8TOP - chains R and W of the 24 polymer chains in the assembly; structure by electron microscopy, 3.52 A resolution.

Chain R:
Name: HIV-1 BG505 DS-SOSIP glycoprotein gp41
Organism: Human immunodeficiency virus 1
UniProtKB: Q2N0S6 (Q2N0S6_9HIV1); residues 512-664 here correspond to UniProt positions 509-661 (UniProt number = residue number - 3)
Sequence (153 residues; row label = number of the first residue in the row):
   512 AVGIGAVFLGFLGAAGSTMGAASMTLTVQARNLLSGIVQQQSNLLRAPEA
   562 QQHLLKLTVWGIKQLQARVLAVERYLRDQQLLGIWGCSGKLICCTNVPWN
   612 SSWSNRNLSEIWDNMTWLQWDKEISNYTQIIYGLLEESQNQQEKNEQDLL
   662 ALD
Disordered / not traced: 512-516, 547-568, 664
Cystine bridges: Cys598-Cys604
Glycans and other covalent adducts: N-acetylglucosamine (NAG) linked to Asn618, Asn637
Sequence notes: conflict Pro559 (Ile556 in Q2N0S6), Cys605 (Thr602 in Q2N0S6)

Chain W:
Name: Heavy chain of antibody GPZ6-b.01
Organism: Macaca mulatta
Notes: antibody fragment or engineered binder
Sequence (237 residues; numbered 1 to 226 plus 11 insertion-coded residues; the number before each row is that of its first residue; a row labelled like 35A-35B holds insertion residues (35A, then the next letters in order)):
     1 QVQLQESGPGLVKPSETLSLTCAVYGSSISGGYFY
35A-35B WH
    36 WIRQAPGKGLEWIGDVYFSGTTGYNPSLKRRVRISADTSKNQFSLNL
82A-82C RSV
    83 TAADTAVYFCARDPRGGG
100A-100F WVPNRF
   101 DVWGAGVLVTVSSASTKGPSVFPLAPSSRSTSESTAALGCLVKDYFPEPV
   151 TVSWNSGSLTSGVHTFPAVLQSSGLYSLSSVVTVPSSSLGTQTYVCNVNH
   201 KPSNTKVDKRVEIKTCGGLEVLFQGP
Disordered / not traced: 112-226
Cystine bridges: Cys22-Cys92

Chain R / chain W interface:
Pairs across the interface (15; chain R residue first):
  Leu520(R) with Ser30(W); Thr73(W)
  Gly521(R) with Ser30(W)
  Gly527(R) with Trp100A(W), hydrogen bond (backbone-side chain)
  Ser528(R) with Tyr33(W); Gly99(W); Trp100A(W)
  Thr529(R) with Gly100(W), hydrogen bond (side chain-backbone); Trp100A(W)
  Ala532(R) with Gly99(W)
  Thr536(R) with Phe53(W)
  Val539(R) with Phe53(W), hydrophobic
  Asp624(R) with Gly100(W)
  Asn625(R) with Trp100A(W)
  Met626(R) with Trp100A(W)
Other interface residues (no listed pair), chain R (12 interface residues in all): Thr627
Other interface residues (no listed pair), chain W (10 interface residues in all): Gly32, Ser74, Gly98

Overview:
12 residues of chain R face 10 of chain W across their interface; the contacts include 2 hydrogen bonds. Polar
pairs include Gly527(R)-Trp100A(W) and Thr529(R)-Gly100(W). Covalently linked N-acetylglucosamine: at
Asn618(R) and Asn637(R).
Here chain R is HIV-1 BG505 DS-SOSIP glycoprotein gp41 (Human immunodeficiency virus 1) and chain W is Heavy
chain of antibody GPZ6-b.01 (Macaca mulatta). Entry 8TOP (Cryo-EM structure of HIV-1 Env BG505 DS-SOSIP in
complex with antibody GPZ6-b.01 targeting the fusion peptide) was determined by electron microscopy, deposited
together with 8TDX, 8TE7, 8TJR, 8TJS, 8TKC, 8TL2 and 5 further entries.
